8TLQ - chains A and P of the 8 polymer chains in the assembly; structure by electron microscopy, 3.53 A resolution.

Chain A:
Protein: DNA polymerase zeta catalytic subunit
From: Saccharomyces cerevisiae
Notes: EC 2.7.7.7
Reference sequence: P14284 (DPOZ_YEAST); residue numbers follow UniProt; this construct covers 1-1504
Amino-acid sequence (1538 residues; numbered -33 to 1504; the number before each row is that of its first residue; numbers below 1 keep their minus sign (Met-33 is residue -33)):
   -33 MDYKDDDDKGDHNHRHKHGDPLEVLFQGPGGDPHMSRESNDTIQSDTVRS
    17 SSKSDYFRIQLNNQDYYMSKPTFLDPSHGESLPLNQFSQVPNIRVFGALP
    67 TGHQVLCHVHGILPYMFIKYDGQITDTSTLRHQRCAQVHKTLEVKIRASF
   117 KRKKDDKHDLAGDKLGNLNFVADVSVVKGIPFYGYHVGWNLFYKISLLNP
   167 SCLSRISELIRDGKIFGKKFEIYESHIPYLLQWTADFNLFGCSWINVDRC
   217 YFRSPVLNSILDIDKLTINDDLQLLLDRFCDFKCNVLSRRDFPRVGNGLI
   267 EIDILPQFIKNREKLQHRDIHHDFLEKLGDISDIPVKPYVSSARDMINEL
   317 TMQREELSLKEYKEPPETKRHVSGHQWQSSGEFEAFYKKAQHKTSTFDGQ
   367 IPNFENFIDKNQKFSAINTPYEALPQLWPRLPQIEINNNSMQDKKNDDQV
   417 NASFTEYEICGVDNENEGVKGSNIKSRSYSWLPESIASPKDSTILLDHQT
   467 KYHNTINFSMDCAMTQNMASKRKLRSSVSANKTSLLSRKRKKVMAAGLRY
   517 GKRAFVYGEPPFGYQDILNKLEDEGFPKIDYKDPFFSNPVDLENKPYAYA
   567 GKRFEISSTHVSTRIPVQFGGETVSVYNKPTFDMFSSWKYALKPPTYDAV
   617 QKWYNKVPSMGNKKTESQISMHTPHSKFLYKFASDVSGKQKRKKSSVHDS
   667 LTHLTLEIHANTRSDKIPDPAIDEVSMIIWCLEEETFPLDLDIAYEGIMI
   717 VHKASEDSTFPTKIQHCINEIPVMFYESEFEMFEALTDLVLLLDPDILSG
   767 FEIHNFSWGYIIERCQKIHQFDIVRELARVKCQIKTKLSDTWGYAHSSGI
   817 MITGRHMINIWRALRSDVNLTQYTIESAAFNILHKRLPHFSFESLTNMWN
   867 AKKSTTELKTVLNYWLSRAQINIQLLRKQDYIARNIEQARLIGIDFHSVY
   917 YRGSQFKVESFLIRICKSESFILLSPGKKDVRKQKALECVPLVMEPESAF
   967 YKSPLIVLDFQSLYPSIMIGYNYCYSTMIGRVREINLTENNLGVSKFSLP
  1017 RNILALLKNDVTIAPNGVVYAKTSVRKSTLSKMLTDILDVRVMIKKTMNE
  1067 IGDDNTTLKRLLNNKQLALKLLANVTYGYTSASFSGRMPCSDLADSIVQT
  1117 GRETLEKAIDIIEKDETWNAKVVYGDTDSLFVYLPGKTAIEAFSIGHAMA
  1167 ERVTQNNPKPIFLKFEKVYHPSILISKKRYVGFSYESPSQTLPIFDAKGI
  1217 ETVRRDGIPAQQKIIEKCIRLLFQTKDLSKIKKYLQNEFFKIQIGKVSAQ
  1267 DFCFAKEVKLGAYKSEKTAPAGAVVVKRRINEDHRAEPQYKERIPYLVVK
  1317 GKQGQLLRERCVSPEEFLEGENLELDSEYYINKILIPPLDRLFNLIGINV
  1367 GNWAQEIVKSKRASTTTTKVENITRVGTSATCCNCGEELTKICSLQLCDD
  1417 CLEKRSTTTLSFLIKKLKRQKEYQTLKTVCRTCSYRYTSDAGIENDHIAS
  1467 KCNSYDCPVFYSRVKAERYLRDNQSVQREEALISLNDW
Not modelled in the structure: -33 to 19, 118-129, 298-302, 339-340, 399-512, 624-660, 801-802, 1374-1400, 1406, 1411-1412
Construct notes: initiating methionine (-33); expression tag (-32 to 0)
Ion coordination: Ca2+: Phe976, Asp1144 (together with 2'-deoxycytidine-5'-triphosphate); 4Fe-4S cluster Fe: Cys1446, Cys1449, Cys1468, Cys1473
Residues lining bound ligands:
  - 2'-deoxycytidine-5'-triphosphate (DCP): Phe976, Gln977, Ser978, Leu979, Tyr980, Pro981, Arg1057, Lys1086, Asn1090, Tyr1093, Thr1143, Asp1144, Lys1180
  - 4Fe-4S cluster (SF4): Arg852, Pro854, Cys1446, Cys1449, Cys1468, Cys1473, Val1475, Phe1476
UniProt features mapped onto this chain:
  - zinc finger: Cys1398 to Cys1417 (CysA-type)
  - motif: Cys1446 to Cys1473 (CysB motif)
  - binding site (Zn(2+)): Cys1398, Cys1401, Cys1414, Cys1417
  - binding site ([4Fe-4S] cluster): Cys1446, Cys1449, Cys1468, Cys1473

Chain P:
Molecule: 30-nt DNA strand
Notes: fragment: 5'-D(P*CP*CP*CP*TP*CP*CP*CP*CP*TP*AP*C)-3' modeled
Sequence (30 nucleotides; row label = number of the first residue in the row):
    86 TAATGGTAGGGGAGGGAATCCCTCCCCTAC
Not modelled in the structure: 86-104

Interface between chain A and chain P:
Contacting residue pairs (30; chain A residue first):
  Thr1143(A) - DC115(P)  sugar contact
  Lys1194(A) - DA114(P)  base contact
  Lys1194(A) - DC115(P)  hydrogen bond to the sugar
  Tyr1196(A) - DC115(P)  hydrogen bond to the phosphate
  Lys1214(A) - DA114(P)  phosphate contact
  Gly1215(A) - DT113(P)  phosphate contact
  Gly1215(A) - DA114(P)  sugar contact
  Val1219(A) - DT113(P)  phosphate contact
  Val1219(A) - DA114(P)  phosphate contact
  Arg1220(A) - DC111(P)  base contact
  Arg1220(A) - DC112(P)  hydrogen bond to the base
  Arg1220(A) - DT113(P)  sugar contact
  Arg1221(A) - DC112(P)  phosphate contact
  Arg1221(A) - DT113(P)  salt bridge to the phosphate
  Asp1222(A) - DC112(P)  sugar contact
  Ala1271(A) - DC112(P)  phosphate contact
  Lys1272(A) - DC112(P)  phosphate contact
  Glu1273(A) - DC111(P)  phosphate contact
  Glu1273(A) - DC112(P)  phosphate contact
  Lys1275(A) - DC111(P)  phosphate contact
  Ala1278(A) - DC110(P)  phosphate contact
  Tyr1279(A) - DC110(P)  phosphate contact
  Tyr1279(A) - DC111(P)  hydrogen bond to the phosphate
  Lys1280(A) - DC109(P)  salt bridge to the phosphate
  Lys1280(A) - DC110(P)  hydrogen bond to the phosphate
  Thr1284(A) - DC109(P)  phosphate contact
  Thr1284(A) - DC110(P)  sugar contact
  Pro1286(A) - DC110(P)  phosphate contact
  Pro1286(A) - DC111(P)  phosphate contact
  Arg1309(A) - DC112(P)  salt bridge to the phosphate
Other interface residues (no listed pair), chain A (23 interface residues in all): Asp1142, Asp1144, Ala1213, Val1274

Overview:
The interface between chain A and chain P involves 23 residues on one side and 7 on the other; the contacts
include 5 hydrogen bonds and 3 salt bridges. Polar pairs include Arg1220(A)-DC112(P), Lys1194(A)-DC115(P) and
Tyr1196(A)-DC115(P). Ligands of chain A: 2'-deoxycytidine-5'-triphosphate and 4Fe-4S cluster.
Chain A is DNA polymerase zeta catalytic subunit (Saccharomyces cerevisiae) and chain P is a 30-nt DNA strand;
the structure, Cryo-EM structure of the Rev1-Polzeta-DNA-dCTP complex, was determined by electron microscopy,
deposited together with 8TLT.
